Entry 8GPJ (electron microscopy, 3.50 A resolution); this record covers chains X and Y of the 12 polymer chains in the assembly.

[Chain X (and Y)]
Molecule: X16 UFO gp41
Organism: Homo sapiens
Notes: chain Y of this document is another copy of the same molecule, construct and numbering; everything in this record applies to it too
Chain sequence (624 residues; row label = number of the first residue in the row; note: 23 numbers in that range are skipped by the numbering (no residue carries them; nothing is unmodelled there); a row labelled like 135A-135U holds insertion residues (135A, then the next letters in order)):
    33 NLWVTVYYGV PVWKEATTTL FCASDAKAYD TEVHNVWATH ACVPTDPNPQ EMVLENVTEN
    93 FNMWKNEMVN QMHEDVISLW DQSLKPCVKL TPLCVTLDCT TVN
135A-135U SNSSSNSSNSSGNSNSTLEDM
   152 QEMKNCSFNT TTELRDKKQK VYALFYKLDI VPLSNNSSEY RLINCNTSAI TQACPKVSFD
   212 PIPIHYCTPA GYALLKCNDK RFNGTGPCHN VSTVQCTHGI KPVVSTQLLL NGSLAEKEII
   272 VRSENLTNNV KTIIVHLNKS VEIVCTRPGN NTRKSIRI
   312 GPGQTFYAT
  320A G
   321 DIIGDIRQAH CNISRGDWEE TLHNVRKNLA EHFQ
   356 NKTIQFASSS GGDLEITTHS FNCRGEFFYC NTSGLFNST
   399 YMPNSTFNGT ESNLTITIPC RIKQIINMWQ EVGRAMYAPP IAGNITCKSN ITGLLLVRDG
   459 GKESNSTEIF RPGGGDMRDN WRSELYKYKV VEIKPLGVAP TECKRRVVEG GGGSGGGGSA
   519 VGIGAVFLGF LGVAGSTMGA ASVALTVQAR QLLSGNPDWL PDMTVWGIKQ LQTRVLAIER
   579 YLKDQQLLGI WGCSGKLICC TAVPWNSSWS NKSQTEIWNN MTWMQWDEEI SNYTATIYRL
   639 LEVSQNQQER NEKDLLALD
Not modelled in the structure: 58-65, 135A-135U, 399-411, 505-657
Disulfides: Cys54-Cys74, Cys119-Cys205, Cys126-Cys196, Cys131-Cys157, Cys218-Cys247, Cys228-Cys239, Cys296-Cys331, Cys378-Cys445, Cys385-Cys418
Covalent attachments: N-acetylglucosamine (NAG) linked to Asn88, Asn156, Asn160, Asn197, Asn241, Asn289, Asn301, Asn332, Asn386, Asn392, Asn442, Asn448; glycan linked to Asn234, Asn262, Asn276
From the paper describing this entry:
  - mutagenesis - E500R: increased binding to F6
  - post-translational modification sites: Asn442

[Interface between chain X and chain Y]
Contacting residue pairs (13; chain X residue first):
  Cys126(X) with Leu165(Y); Arg166(Y), hydrogen bond (backbone-backbone)
  Val127(X) with Asp167(Y)
  Thr128(X) with Leu165(Y); Asp167(Y), hydrogen bond (backbone-side chain); Lys168(Y)
  Leu184(X) with Leu165(Y), hydrophobic
  Arg192(X) with Leu165(Y)
  Cys196(X) with Glu164(Y); Pro313(Y)
  Asn197(X) with Glu164(Y); Gly314(Y)
  Ser199(X) with Pro313(Y)
Also at the interface, not in a pair above, chain X (10 interface residues in all): Thr123, Pro124
Also at the interface, not in a pair above, chain Y (8 interface residues in all): Arg308

[Summary]
10 residues of chain X and 8 residues of chain Y are in contact, with 2 hydrogen bonds. Polar pairs include
Thr128(X)-Asp167(Y) and Cys126(X)-Arg166(Y). N-acetylglucosamine is covalently linked to Asn88(X), Asn156(X),
Asn160(X), Asn197(X), Asn241(X) and Asn289(X) and 6 more. The paper reports that E500R of chain X increases
binding to F6; a modification site at Asn442(X).
Both chains are X16 UFO gp41 (Homo sapiens). Entry 8GPJ (HIV-1 Env X16 UFO in complex with 8ANC195 Fab) was
determined by electron microscopy, deposited together with 8GP5, 8GPG, 8GPI and 8GPK.
